PDB entry 6ZNQ | X-ray diffraction, 3.34 A resolution | chains A and C

Chain A:
Protein: Uncharacterized ATP-dependent helicase YprA
Organism: Bacillus subtilis (strain 168)
Notes: EC 3.6.4.-
Reference sequence: P50830 (YPRA_BACSU); numbering as in UniProt (aligned over 1-749)
Sequence (751 residues; row label = number of the first residue in the row; numbers below 1 keep their minus sign (Gly-1 is residue -1)):
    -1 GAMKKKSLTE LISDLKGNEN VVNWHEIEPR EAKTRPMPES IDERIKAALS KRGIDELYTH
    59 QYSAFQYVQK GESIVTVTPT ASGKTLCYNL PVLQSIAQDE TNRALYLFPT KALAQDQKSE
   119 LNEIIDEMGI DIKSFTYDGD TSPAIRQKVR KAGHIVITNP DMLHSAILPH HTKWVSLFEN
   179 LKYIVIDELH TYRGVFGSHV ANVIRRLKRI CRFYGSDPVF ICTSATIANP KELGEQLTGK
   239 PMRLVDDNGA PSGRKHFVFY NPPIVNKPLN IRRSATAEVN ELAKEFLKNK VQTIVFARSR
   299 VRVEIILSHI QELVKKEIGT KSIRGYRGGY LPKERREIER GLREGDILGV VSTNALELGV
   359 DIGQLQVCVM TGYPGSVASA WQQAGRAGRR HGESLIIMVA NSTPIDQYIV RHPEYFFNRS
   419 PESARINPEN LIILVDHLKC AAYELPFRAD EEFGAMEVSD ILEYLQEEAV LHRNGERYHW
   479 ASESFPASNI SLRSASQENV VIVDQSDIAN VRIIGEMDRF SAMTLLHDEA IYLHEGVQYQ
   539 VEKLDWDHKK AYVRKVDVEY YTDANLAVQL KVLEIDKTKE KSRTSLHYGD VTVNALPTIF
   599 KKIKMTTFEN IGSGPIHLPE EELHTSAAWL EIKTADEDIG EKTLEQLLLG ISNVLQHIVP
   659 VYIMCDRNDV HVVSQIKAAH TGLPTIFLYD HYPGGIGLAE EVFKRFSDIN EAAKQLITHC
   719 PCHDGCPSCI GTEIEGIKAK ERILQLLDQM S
Unresolved in the structure: -1 to 1
Sequence notes: expression tag (-1 to 0)
Ion coordination: Zn2+: Cys718, Cys720, Cys724, Cys727
Small-molecule neighbours: AMP-PNP (ANP; phosphoaminophosphonic acid-adenylate ester): Arg50, Gly51, Ile52, Glu54, Leu55, Tyr56, Gln59, Pro77, Thr78, Ala79, Ser80, Gly81, Lys82, Thr83, Leu84, Gly357, Val358, Asp359, Arg384
UniProt features mapped onto this chain:
  - motif: Asp185 to His188 (DEVH box)
  - binding site (ATP): Thr76 to Thr83
Reported in the primary citation:
  - conformationally variable residues (loop rearrangement): Thr76 to Ser80
  - mutagenesis - R322E, F483A, R491A, E533R: decreased binding to DNA
  - mutagenesis - R322E, F483A, R491A (20- fold), E533R: decreased catalytic activity (DNA-stimulated ATPase activity)
  - mutagenesis - F483A: decreased catalytic activity on DNA unwind
  - mutagenesis - R491A (400-fold): decreased catalytic activity on unwinding
  - mutagenesis - R322E, E533R: decreased catalytic activity (duplex unwinding activity)
  - mutagenesis - R322E/E533R: increased catalytic activity (unwinding activity)
  - mutagenesis - N666A: unchanged catalytic activity on DNA duplex

Chain C:
Molecule: ssDNA
Sequence (16 nucleotides; each row starts with the number of its first residue; numbers below 1 keep their minus sign (DT-8 is residue -8)):
    -8 TATAAACCAG ACCGTC
Unresolved in the structure: -8 to -7

Interface between chain A and chain C:
Contacting residue pairs - 51 pairs, chain A then chain C:
  Thr108(A) - DA-3(C)  sugar contact
  Thr108(A) - DC-2(C)  phosphate contact
  Lys109(A) - DC-2(C)  hydrogen bond to the phosphate
  Lys109(A) - DC-1(C)  salt bridge to the phosphate
  Tyr135(A) - DG1(C)  hydrogen bond to the phosphate
  Asp136(A) - DC-1(C)  phosphate contact
  Gly137(A) - DC-1(C)  hydrogen bond to the phosphate
  Arg144(A) - DG1(C)  salt bridge to the phosphate
  Arg148(A) - DG1(C)  sugar contact
  Arg148(A) - DA2(C)  salt bridge to the phosphate
  Asn157(A) - DC-2(C)  phosphate contact
  Asn157(A) - DC-1(C)  phosphate contact
  Asp159(A) - DC-2(C)  sugar contact
  Asp159(A) - DC-1(C)  sugar contact
  Met160(A) - DC-1(C)  sugar contact
  Met160(A) - DA0(C)  phosphate contact
  Ser163(A) - DC-1(C)  hydrogen bond to the sugar
  Ser163(A) - DA0(C)  sugar contact
  Ala164(A) - DA0(C)  phosphate contact
  Ala164(A) - DG1(C)  phosphate contact
  His168(A) - DA0(C)  hydrogen bond to the base
  His168(A) - DG1(C)  sugar contact
  Lys171(A) - DG1(C)  phosphate contact
  Lys171(A) - DA2(C)  phosphate contact
  Arg296(A) - DT-6(C)  phosphate contact
  Arg296(A) - DA-5(C)  sugar contact
  Ser297(A) - DT-6(C)  phosphate contact
  Ser297(A) - DA-5(C)  phosphate contact
  Arg298(A) - DA-5(C)  salt bridge to the phosphate
  Arg298(A) - DA-4(C)  salt bridge to the phosphate
  Arg325(A) - DA-4(C)  phosphate contact
  Gly326(A) - DA-4(C)  hydrogen bond to the phosphate
  Arg333(A) - DA-3(C)  salt bridge to the phosphate
  Thr351(A) - DA-5(C)  hydrogen bond to the phosphate
  Thr351(A) - DA-4(C)  hydrogen bond to the phosphate
  Asn352(A) - DT-6(C)  hydrogen bond to the base
  Asn352(A) - DA-5(C)  hydrogen bond to the sugar
  Asn352(A) - DA-4(C)  sugar contact
  Ala353(A) - DA-4(C)  phosphate contact
  Phe483(A) - DA0(C)  stacking on the base
  Ser486(A) - DA0(C)  base contact
  Ile488(A) - DC-1(C)  base contact
  Ser489(A) - DC-1(C)  hydrogen bond to the base
  Arg491(A) - DA-3(C)  sugar contact
  Arg491(A) - DC-2(C)  base contact
  Ala493(A) - DA-3(C)  base contact
  Ser494(A) - DC-2(C)  base contact
  Ser494(A) - DC-1(C)  hydrogen bond to the base
  Gln495(A) - DA-3(C)  base contact
  Gln495(A) - DC-2(C)  hydrogen bond to the base
  Asn666(A) - DT-6(C)  hydrogen bond to the base
Interface residues without a listed pair, chain A (38 interface residues in all): Pro107, Ala110, Gln145, Gly327, Asn497, Asp516

In short:
38 residues of chain A face 9 of chain C across their interface; the contacts include 14 hydrogen bonds, 6
salt bridges and 1 aromatic stacking contact. Among the polar pairs are His168(A)-DA0(C), Asn352(A)-DT-6(C)
and Ser489(A)-DC-1(C). From the paper: R322E, F483A and R491A of chain A, among others, reduce binding to DNA;
conformational variability at Thr76(A); 6 substitutions were tested in all.
Chain A is Uncharacterized ATP-dependent helicase YprA (Bacillus subtilis (strain 168)) and chain C is ssDNA;
the structure, Crystal Structure of DUF1998 helicase MrfA bound to DNA and AMPPNP, was determined by X-ray
diffraction, deposited together with 6ZNP and 6ZNS.
